Entry 8B5G (X-ray diffraction, 1.62 A resolution); this record covers chain AAA.

== Chain AAA ==
Protein: Bromodomain-containing protein 2
Source organism: Homo sapiens
UniProtKB: P25440 (BRD2_HUMAN); residue numbers follow UniProt; this construct covers 344-455
Amino-acid sequence (115 residues; numbered 341 to 455; the number before each row is that of its first residue):
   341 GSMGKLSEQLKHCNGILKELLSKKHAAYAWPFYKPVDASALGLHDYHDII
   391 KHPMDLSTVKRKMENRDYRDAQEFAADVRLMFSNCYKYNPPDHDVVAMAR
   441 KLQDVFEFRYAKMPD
Disordered / not traced: 341-344
Sequence notes: expression tag (341-343)
Swiss-Prot annotation at these positions:
  - mutagenesis: Val376 (V376A: Abolished binding to histone H4 acetylated at 'Lys-12' (H4K12ac)), Leu381 (L381A: Reduced binding to histone H4 acetylated at 'Lys-12' (H4K12ac)), Leu383 (L383A: Reduced binding to histone H4 acetylated at 'Lys-12' (H4K12ac)), Asn429 (N429A: Abolished binding to histone H4 acetylated at 'Lys-12' (H4K12ac))
Residues lining bound ligands: 7,8-dimethoxy-3-methyl-1H-3-benzazepin-2-one (P4M): Pro371, Phe372, Val376, Leu381, Leu383, Cys425, Asn429, His433, Val435
From the paper describing this entry:
  - binding site for 7,8-dimethoxy-3-methyl-1H-3-benzazepin-2-one: Tyr386, Asn429

== Summary ==
Ligands of chain AAA: 7,8-dimethoxy-3-methyl-1H-3-benzazepin-2-one. From UniProt: 4 mutagenesis sites. From
the paper: a binding site for 7,8-dimethoxy-3-methyl-1H-3-benzazepin-2-one at Tyr386 and Asn429.
Chain AAA is Bromodomain-containing protein 2 (Homo sapiens); the structure, C-TERMINAL BROMODOMAIN OF HUMAN
BRD2 WITH 7,8-dimethoxy-3-methyl-1,3-dihydro-2H-benzo[d]azepin-2-one, was determined by X-ray diffraction,
deposited together with 8B5H, 8B5I and 8B5J.
